Entry 8ILX (X-ray diffraction, 3.29 A resolution); this record covers chains A and C.

[Chain A]
Molecule: MCherry fluorescent protein
Source organism: Anaplasma marginale
Reference sequence: X5DSL3 (X5DSL3_ANAMA); residues -4 to 231 here correspond to UniProt positions 1-236 (UniProt number = residue number + 5)
Sequence (235 residues; each row starts with the number of its first residue; note: 2 numbers in that range are skipped by the numbering (no residue carries them; nothing is unmodelled there); numbers below 1 keep their minus sign (Gly-5 is residue -5)):
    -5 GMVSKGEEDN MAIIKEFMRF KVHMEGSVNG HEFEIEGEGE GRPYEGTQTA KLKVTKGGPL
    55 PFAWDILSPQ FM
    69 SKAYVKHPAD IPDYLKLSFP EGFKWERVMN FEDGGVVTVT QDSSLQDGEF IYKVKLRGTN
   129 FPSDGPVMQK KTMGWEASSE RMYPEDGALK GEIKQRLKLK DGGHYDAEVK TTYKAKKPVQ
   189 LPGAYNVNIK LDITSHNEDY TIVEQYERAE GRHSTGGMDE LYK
Unresolved in the structure: -5 to 5, 223-231
Sequence notes: expression tag (-5); chromophore (66, 66, 66)
Modified residues: Met66 (chromophore; CH6)
Covalently attached groups: covalent link Met66-Ser69

[Chain C]
Molecule: LAM3
Source organism: Camelus bactrianus
Sequence (130 residues; row label = number of the first residue in the row; numbering starts at 0):
     0 GSAQVQLVQS GGGLVQAGGS LRLSCAASGR TFSDIAVGWF RQTPGKEREF VAAISWSGLI
    60 INYGDSVEDR FTISRDNAKS AVYLQMNSLK PEDTAVYYCA ARIGMNYYYA REIEYPYWGQ
   120 GTQVTVSKCY
Unresolved in the structure: 0-2, 15, 126-129
Disulfides: Cys24-Cys98

[Interface between chain A and chain C]
Contacting residue pairs (24; chain A residue first):
  Gly20(A) with Tyr106(C)
  Ser21(A) with Tyr106(C), hydrogen bond (backbone-side chain)
  Lys92(A) with Trp55(C)
  Trp93(A) with Trp55(C)
  Glu94(A) with Ser54(C), hydrogen bond; Trp55(C), hydrogen bond; Ser56(C), hydrogen bond; Leu58(C); Ile59(C); Met104(C)
  Val96(A) with Leu58(C)
  Thr106(A) with Ile59(C)
  Val107(A) with Ile59(C)
  Thr108(A) with Ile59(C); Met104(C)
  Lys123(A) with Tyr106(C)
  Leu124(A) with Tyr106(C), hydrogen bond (backbone-side chain)
  Arg125(A) with Tyr106(C), hydrogen bond (side chain-backbone); Tyr108(C)
  Lys178(A) with Leu58(C)
  Thr180(A) with Trp55(C); Ser56(C); Leu58(C)
  Lys182(A) with Trp55(C)
Other interface residues (no listed pair), chain A (17 interface residues in all): Glu19, Thr179
Other interface residues (no listed pair), chain C (10 interface residues in all): Gly57, Gly103
The authors on this interface:
  - specific contacts: Glu94(A)-Trp55(C) (hydrogen bond), Val96(A)-Leu58(C) (hydrophobic contact), Leu124(A)-Tyr106(C), Arg125(A)-Tyr106(C) (hydrogen bond), Ser54(C)-Glu94(A) (hydrogen bond), Ser56(C)-Glu94(A) (hydrogen bond), Ile59(C)-Val96(A) (hydrophobic contact), Tyr108(C)-Arg125(A) (cation-pi contact)
  - interface residues, chain A: Glu94(A), Val96(A), Arg125(A)

[In short]
17 residues of chain A face 10 of chain C across their interface; the contacts include 6 hydrogen bonds. Among
the polar pairs are Ser21(A)-Tyr106(C), Glu94(A)-Ser54(C) and Glu94(A)-Trp55(C). The paper describes hydrogen
bonds between Glu94(A) and Trp55(C), Arg125(A) and Tyr106(C) and Ser54(C) and Glu94(A) among others;
hydrophobic contacts between Val96(A) and Leu58(C) and Ile59(C) and Val96(A); a contact between Leu124(A) and
Tyr106(C). From the paper: interface residues Glu94(A), Val96(A) and Arg125(A).
Chain A is MCherry fluorescent protein (Anaplasma marginale) and chain C is LAM3 (Camelus bactrianus); the
structure, mCherry-LaM3 complex, was determined by X-ray diffraction (same publication as 8IM0 and 8IM1).
